2BAQ - chain A; structure by X-ray diffraction, 2.80 A resolution.

== Chain A ==
Name: Mitogen-activated protein kinase 14
From: Homo sapiens
Notes: EC 2.7.1.37
Reference sequence: Q16539 (MK14_HUMAN); residues 2-360 here correspond to UniProt positions 1-359 (UniProt number = residue number - 1)
Chain sequence (365 residues; each row starts with the number of its first residue; numbers below 1 keep their minus sign (His-4 is residue -4)):
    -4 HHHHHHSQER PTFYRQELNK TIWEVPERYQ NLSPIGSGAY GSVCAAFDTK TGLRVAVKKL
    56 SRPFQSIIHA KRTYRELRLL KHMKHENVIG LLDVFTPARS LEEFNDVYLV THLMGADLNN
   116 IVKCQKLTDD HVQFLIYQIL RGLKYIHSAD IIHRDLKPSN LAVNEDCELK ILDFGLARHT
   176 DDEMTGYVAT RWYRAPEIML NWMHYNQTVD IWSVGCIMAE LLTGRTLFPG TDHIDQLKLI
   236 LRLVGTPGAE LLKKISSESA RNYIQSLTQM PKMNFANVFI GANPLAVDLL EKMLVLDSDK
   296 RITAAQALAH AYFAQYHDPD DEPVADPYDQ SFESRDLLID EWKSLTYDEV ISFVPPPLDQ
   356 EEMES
Not modelled in the structure: -4 to 4, 114-121, 173-181, 352-360
Construct notes: expression tag (-4 to 1); engineered mutation Ile30 (Val29 in Q16539); modified residue (162)
Modified residues: Cys162 (s-mercaptocysteine; CSS)
Swiss-Prot annotation at these positions:
  - binding site (ATP): Lys54
  - modified residue: Lys54 (N6-acetyllysine)

== Overview ==
UniProt lists ATP-binding residue Lys54.
Chain A is Mitogen-activated protein kinase 14 (Homo sapiens); the structure, p38alpha bound to Ro3201195, was
determined by X-ray diffraction (same publication as 2BAJ, 2BAK and 2BAL).
